Entry 5FKU (electron microscopy, 8.34 A resolution (very low resolution: no residue pairs are listed; an interface is given only as per-side residue counts)); this record covers chains B and D of the 5 polymer chains in the assembly.

Chain B:
Protein: DNA polymerase III subunit beta
From: Escherichia coli K-12
Notes: EC 2.7.7.7
UniProt: P0A988 (DPO3B_ECOLI); residues 1-366 here = UniProt positions 1-366
Sequence (366 residues; row label = number of the first residue in the row):
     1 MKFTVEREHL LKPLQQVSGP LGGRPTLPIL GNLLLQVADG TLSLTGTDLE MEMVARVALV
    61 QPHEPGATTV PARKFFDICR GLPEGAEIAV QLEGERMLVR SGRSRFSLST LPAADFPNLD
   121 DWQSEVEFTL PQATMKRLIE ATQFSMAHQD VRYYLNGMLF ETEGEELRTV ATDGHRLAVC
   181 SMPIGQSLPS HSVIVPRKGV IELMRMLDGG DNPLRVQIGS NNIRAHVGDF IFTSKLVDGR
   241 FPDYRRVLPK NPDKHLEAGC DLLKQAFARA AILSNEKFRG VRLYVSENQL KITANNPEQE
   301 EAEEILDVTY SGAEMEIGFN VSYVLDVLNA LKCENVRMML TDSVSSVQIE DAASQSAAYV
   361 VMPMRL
Curated features (UniProtKB/Swiss-Prot):
  - binding site (DNA): R24, R73, Q149, Y153, Y154

Chain D:
Protein: DNA polymerase III subunit epsilon
From: Escherichia coli K-12
Notes: EC 2.7.7.7
UniProt: P03007 (DPO3E_ECOLI); residue numbers follow UniProt; this construct covers 1-243
Sequence (243 residues; row label = number of the first residue in the row):
     1 MSTAITRQIV LDTETTGMNQ IGAHYEGHKI IEIGAVEVVN RRLTGNNFHV YLKPDRLVDP
    61 EAFGVHGIAD EFLLDKPTFA EVADEFMDYI RGAELVIHNA AFDIGFMDYE FSLLKRDIPK
   121 TNTFCKVTDS LAVARKMFPG KRNSLDALCA RYEIDNSKRT LHGALLDAQI LAEVYLAMTG
   181 GQLSLPLAME GETQQQQGEA TIQRIVRQAS KLRVVFATDE EIAAHEARLD LVQKKGGSCL
   241 WRA
Not modelled in the structure: 1-6, 189-207
Construct notes: engineered mutation L183 (Thr in P03007), L185 (Met in P03007), P186 (Ala in P03007), L187 (Phe in P03007)
Curated features (UniProtKB/Swiss-Prot):
  - active site: H162 (Proton acceptor)
  - binding site (a divalent metal cation): D12, E14, D167
  - binding site (substrate): D12, E14, E61, H66, D167

Chain B / chain D interface:
At this resolution (8 A) residue pairs are not listed: 19 residues of chain B and 12 of chain D lie at the interface.
Interface features reported in the paper:
  - interface residues, chain D: Q182(D)

In short:
Chain B and chain D form an interface of 19 and 12 residues respectively. UniProt lists 5 DNA-binding residues
on chain B; active-site residue H162(D), 3 divalent metal cation-binding residues and 5 substrate-binding
residues on chain D. The paper reports the interface residue Q182(D).
Here chain B is DNA polymerase III subunit beta and chain D is DNA polymerase III subunit epsilon, both from
Escherichia coli K-12. Entry 5FKU (cryo-EM structure of the E. coli replicative DNA polymerase complex in DNA
free state (DNA polymerase ...) was determined by electron microscopy (same publication as 5FKV and 5FKW).
